2WSA - chain A; structure by X-ray diffraction, 1.60 A resolution.

Chain A:
Molecule: Glycylpeptide N-tetradecanoyltransferase
Source organism: Leishmania major
Notes: EC 2.3.1.97
UniProt: Q4Q5S8 (Q4Q5S8_LEIMA); residue numbers follow UniProt; this construct covers 5-421
Amino-acid sequence (438 residues; row label = number of the first residue in the row; numbers below 1 keep their minus sign (Met-16 is residue -16)):
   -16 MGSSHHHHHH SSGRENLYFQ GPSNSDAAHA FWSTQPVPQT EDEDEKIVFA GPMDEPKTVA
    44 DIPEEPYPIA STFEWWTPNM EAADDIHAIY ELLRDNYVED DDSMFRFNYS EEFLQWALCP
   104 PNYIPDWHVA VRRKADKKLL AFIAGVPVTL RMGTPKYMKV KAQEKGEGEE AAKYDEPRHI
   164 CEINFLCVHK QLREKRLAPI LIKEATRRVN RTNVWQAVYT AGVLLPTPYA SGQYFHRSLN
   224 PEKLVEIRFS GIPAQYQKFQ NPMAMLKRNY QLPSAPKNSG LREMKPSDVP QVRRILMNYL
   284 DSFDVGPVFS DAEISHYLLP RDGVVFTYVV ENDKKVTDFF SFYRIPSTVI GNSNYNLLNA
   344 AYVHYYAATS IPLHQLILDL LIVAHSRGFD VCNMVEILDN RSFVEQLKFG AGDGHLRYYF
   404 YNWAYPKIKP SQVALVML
Not modelled in the structure: -16 to 10
Differences from the reference sequence: conflict Asp27 (Thr in Q4Q5S8)
Small-molecule neighbours:
  - 646 (2,6-dichloro-4-(2-piperazin-1-ylpyridin-4-yl)-N-(1,3,5-trimethyl-1H-pyrazol-4-yl)benzenesulfonamide): Tyr80, Val81, Glu82, Asp83, Phe88, Arg89, Phe90, Asn167, Thr203, Ala204, Gly205, Tyr217, His219, Phe232, Ser330, Leu341, Tyr345, Asn376, Asp396, Gly397, Leu399, Met420, Leu421
  - tetradecanoyl-coa (MYA): Ala11, His12, Ala13, Phe14, Trp15, Asn79, Tyr80, Val81, Ile166, Asn167, Phe168, Leu169, Cys170, Val171, Leu175, Arg176, Glu177, Lys178, Arg179, Leu180, Ala181, Pro182, Ile185, Thr189, Val192, Asn193, Val197, Trp198, Gln199, Ala200, Tyr202, Thr203, Ala204, Val206, Leu208, Tyr404
What the authors report for this chain:
  - binding site for 646: His219, Ser330, Gly397

Summary:
Chain A binds tetradecanoyl-coa and compound 646. From the paper: a binding site for 646 at His219, Ser330 and
Gly397.
Chain A is Glycylpeptide N-tetradecanoyltransferase (Leishmania major); the structure, Crystal Structure of
Leishmania major N-myristoyltransferase (NMT) with bound myristoyl-CoA and a pyrazole sulphonamide ligand
(DDD85646), was determined by X-ray diffraction together with 3H5Z from the same study.
